Entry 7M14 (X-ray diffraction, 2.10 A resolution); this record covers chains A and B.

# Chain A (and B)
Name: Thymidine diphospho-4-keto-rhamnose 3,5-epimerase
From: Campylobacter jejuni subsp. jejuni serotype O:2 (strain ATCC 700819 / NCTC 11168)
Notes: EC 5.1.3.13; chain B of this document is another copy of the same molecule, construct and numbering; everything in this record applies to it too
UniProt: Q0P8I4 (Q0P8I4_CAMJE); residues 1-181 here = UniProt positions 1-181
Chain sequence (185 residues; numbered -3 to 181; the number before each row is that of its first residue; numbers below 1 keep their minus sign (Gly-3 is residue -3)):
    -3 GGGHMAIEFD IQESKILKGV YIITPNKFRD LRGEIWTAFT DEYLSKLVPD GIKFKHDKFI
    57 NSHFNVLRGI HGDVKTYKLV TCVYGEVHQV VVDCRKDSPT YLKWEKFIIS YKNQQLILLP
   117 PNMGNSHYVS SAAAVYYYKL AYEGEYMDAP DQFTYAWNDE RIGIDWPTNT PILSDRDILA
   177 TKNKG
Not modelled in the structure: -3 to 0, 179-181 (chain B: -3 to 0, 180-181)
Construct notes: expression tag (-3 to 0); engineered mutation Ala128 (Lys in Q0P8I4), Ala129 (Glu in Q0P8I4)
Residues lining bound ligands:
  - GDP (guanosine-5'-diphosphate), molecule 1: Met1, Ala2, Ile3, Asn22, Lys23, Phe24, Arg28, Ile31, Trp32, Thr33
  - GDP, molecule 2: Lys54, Arg64, His67, Tyr142, Asp144, Ala145, Gln148, Arg172, Asp173
Reported in the primary citation:
  - self-association interface (contacts with another copy of this molecule): Met1 to Glu4, Phe24 to Asp26, Gly29 to Ile31
  - catalytic residues: His67, Lys74, Tyr134, Asp173 (by similarity / conservation)

# Interface between chain A and chain B
Residue-residue contacts (85; chain A residue first):
  Ile3(A) - His52(B)
  Leu27(A) - His59(B)
  Leu27(A) - Ile168(B)  hydrophobic
  Arg28(A) - Asn57(B)
  Arg28(A) - Ser58(B)
  Arg28(A) - His59(B)  hydrogen bond (backbone-backbone)
  Arg28(A) - Val62(B)
  Arg28(A) - Arg64(B)
  Arg28(A) - Ile168(B)
  Arg28(A) - Leu169(B)
  Arg28(A) - Ser170(B)
  Arg28(A) - Asp173(B)  salt bridge
  Gly29(A) - Asn57(B)
  Gly29(A) - Arg64(B)
  Glu30(A) - Phe55(B)
  Glu30(A) - Ile56(B)
  Glu30(A) - Asn57(B)  hydrogen bond (backbone-backbone)
  Glu30(A) - Arg64(B)
  Ile31(A) - Lys54(B)
  Ile31(A) - Phe55(B)
  Ile31(A) - Arg64(B)
  Trp32(A) - Lys54(B)
  Trp32(A) - Phe55(B)  hydrogen bond (backbone-backbone)
  Trp32(A) - Asn57(B)  hydrogen bond
  Thr33(A) - His52(B)  hydrogen bond
  Thr33(A) - Asp53(B)
  Thr33(A) - Lys54(B)
  Ala34(A) - Asp53(B)  hydrogen bond (backbone-backbone)
  Ala34(A) - Phe55(B)  hydrophobic
  Phe35(A) - Lys51(B)
  Phe35(A) - His52(B)
  Phe35(A) - Asp53(B)  hydrogen bond (backbone-backbone)
  Thr36(A) - Lys51(B)
  Thr36(A) - His52(B)
  Asp37(A) - Lys51(B)  hydrogen bond (backbone-backbone)
  Lys51(A) - Phe35(B)
  Lys51(A) - Thr36(B)
  Lys51(A) - Asp37(B)  hydrogen bond (backbone-backbone)
  His52(A) - Ile3(B)
  His52(A) - Thr33(B)  hydrogen bond
  His52(A) - Phe35(B)
  His52(A) - Thr36(B)
  Asp53(A) - Thr33(B)
  Asp53(A) - Ala34(B)  hydrogen bond (backbone-backbone)
  Asp53(A) - Phe35(B)  hydrogen bond (backbone-backbone)
  Asp53(A) - Asp53(B)
  Asp53(A) - Tyr133(B)  hydrogen bond
  Asp53(A) - Lys135(B)  salt bridge
  Lys54(A) - Ile31(B)
  Lys54(A) - Trp32(B)
  Lys54(A) - Thr33(B)
  Phe55(A) - Ile31(B)
  Phe55(A) - Trp32(B)  hydrogen bond (backbone-backbone)
  Phe55(A) - Phe55(B)  hydrophobic
  Phe55(A) - Val79(B)  hydrophobic
  Phe55(A) - Tyr133(B)  hydrophobic
  Ile56(A) - Glu30(B)
  Ile56(A) - Ile31(B)  hydrophobic
  Asn57(A) - Arg28(B)
  Asn57(A) - Gly29(B)
  Asn57(A) - Glu30(B)  hydrogen bond (backbone-backbone)
  Asn57(A) - Trp32(B)
  Ser58(A) - Arg28(B)
  His59(A) - Arg28(B)  hydrogen bond (backbone-backbone)
  Val62(A) - Arg28(B)
  Arg64(A) - Arg28(B)
  Arg64(A) - Gly29(B)
  Arg64(A) - Glu30(B)
  Arg64(A) - Ile31(B)
  Val79(A) - Phe55(B)  hydrophobic
  Val79(A) - Asn57(B)
  Val79(A) - Val131(B)
  Tyr80(A) - Tyr80(B)  hydrogen bond
  Val131(A) - Val79(B)
  Tyr133(A) - Asp53(B)  hydrogen bond
  Tyr133(A) - Phe55(B)  hydrophobic
  Tyr133(A) - Tyr133(B)  hydrogen bond
  Lys135(A) - Asp53(B)  salt bridge
  Lys135(A) - Lys135(B)
  Tyr142(A) - Ile3(B)  hydrophobic
  Asp144(A) - Met1(B)
  Ile168(A) - Leu27(B)  hydrophobic
  Leu169(A) - Leu27(B)
  Ser170(A) - Arg28(B)
  Asp173(A) - Arg28(B)  salt bridge
Other interface residues (no listed pair), chain A (35 interface residues in all): Asp26
Other interface residues (no listed pair), chain B (34 interface residues in all): Asp26

# Summary
The interface between chain A and chain B involves 35 residues on one side and 34 on the other; the contacts
include 19 hydrogen bonds and 4 salt bridges. Polar pairs include Arg28(A)-Asp173(B), Asp53(A)-Lys135(B) and
Trp32(A)-Asn57(B). The paper reports catalytic residues His67(A), Lys74(A) and Tyr134(A) among others; a
self-association interface involving Met1(A), Phe24(A) and Gly29(A).
Chain A and chain B are both Thymidine diphospho-4-keto-rhamnose 3,5-epimerase (Campylobacter jejuni subsp.
jejuni serotype O:2 (strain ATCC 700819 / NCTC 11168)); the structure, x-ray structure of cj1430 in the
presence of GDP, a GDP-D-glycero-4-keto-D-lyxo-heptose-3,5-epimerase from campylobacter jejuni, was determined
by X-ray diffraction, deposited together with 7M13 and 7M15.
